Entry 6ZDJ (electron microscopy, 5.80 A resolution (low resolution: residue-level contacts below are approximate; hydrogen-bond / salt-bridge calls are withheld)); this record covers chains A and B of the 13 polymer chains in the assembly.

[Chain A (and B)]
Molecule: Gag protein
Source organism: Human immunodeficiency virus 1
Notes: chain B of this document is another copy of the same molecule, construct and numbering; everything in this record applies to it too
UniProtKB: Q71B31 (Q71B31_9HIV1); numbering as in UniProt (aligned over 1-220)
Sequence (220 residues; numbered 1 to 220; the number before each row is that of its first residue):
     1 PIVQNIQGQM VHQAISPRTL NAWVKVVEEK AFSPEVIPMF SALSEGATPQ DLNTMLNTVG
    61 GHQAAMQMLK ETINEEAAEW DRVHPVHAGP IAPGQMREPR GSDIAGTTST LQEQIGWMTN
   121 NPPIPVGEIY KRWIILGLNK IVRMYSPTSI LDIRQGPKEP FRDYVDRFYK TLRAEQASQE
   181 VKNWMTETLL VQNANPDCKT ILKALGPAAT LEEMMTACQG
Not modelled in the structure: 147-220 (chain B: fully traced)

[Interface between chain A and chain B]
Contacting residue pairs (19):
  Asn-5(A) / Ile-6(B)
  Asn-5(A) / Gln-7(B)
  Gln-9(A) / Gln-7(B)
  Val-11(A) / Gln-4(B)
  His-12(A) / Gln-4(B)
  Ala-14(A) / Glu-45(B)
  Pro-17(A) / Leu-43(B)
  Arg-18(A) / Arg-18(B)
  Leu-20(A) / Ala-42(B)
  Gln-50(A) / Glu-45(B)
  Thr-54(A) / Ala-42(B)
  Asn-57(A) / Arg-173(B)
  Val-59(A) / Arg-173(B)
  Gly-60(A) / Glu-35(B)
  Gln-63(A) / Tyr-169(B)
  Gln-63(A) / Arg-173(B)
  Ala-64(A) / Leu-211(B)
  Met-68(A) / Glu-212(B)
  Tyr-145(A) / Arg-162(B)
Interface residues without a listed pair, chain A (22 interface residues in all): Ile-15, Val-24, Glu-28, Thr-58, Met-144
Interface residues without a listed pair, chain B (16 interface residues in all): Thr-19, Lys-30, Pro-38

[Summary]
The interface between chain A and chain B involves 22 residues on one side and 16 on the other.
Chain A and chain B are both Gag protein (Human immunodeficiency virus 1); the structure, Structure of the
native full-length HIV-1 capsid protein in complex with Cyclophilin A from helical assembly ..., was
determined by electron microscopy, deposited together with 6Y9V, 6Y9W, 6Y9X, 6Y9Y and 6Y9Z.
